PDB entry 2QTT | X-ray diffraction, 1.93 A resolution | chains A and B

[Chain A (and B)]
Protein: 5'-methylthioadenosine nucleosidase
From: Arabidopsis thaliana
Notes: EC 3.2.2.16; chain B of this document is another copy of the same molecule, construct and numbering; everything in this record applies to it too
Reference sequence: Q9T0I8 (Q9T0I8_ARATH); numbering as in UniProt (aligned over 1-267)
Chain sequence (267 residues; each row starts with the number of its first residue):
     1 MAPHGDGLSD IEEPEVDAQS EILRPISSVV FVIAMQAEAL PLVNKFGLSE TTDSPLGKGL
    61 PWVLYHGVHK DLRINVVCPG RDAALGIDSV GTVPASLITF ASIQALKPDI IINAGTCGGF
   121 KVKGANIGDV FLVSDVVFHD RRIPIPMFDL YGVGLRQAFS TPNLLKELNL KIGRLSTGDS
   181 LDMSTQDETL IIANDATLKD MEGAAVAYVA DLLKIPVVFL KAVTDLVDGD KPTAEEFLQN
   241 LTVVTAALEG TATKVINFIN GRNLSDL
Not modelled in the structure: 1-19 (chain B: 1-22)
Ligand contacts: adenine (ADE): Thr-116, Cys-117, Gly-118, Ser-180, Leu-181, Lys-199, Asp-200, Met-201, Thr-224, Asp-225, Val-227
What the authors report for this chain:
  - binding site for the ligand FMC: Met-35, Val-90, Thr-116, Leu-181, Met-201, Lys-221, Asp-225, Phe-237
  - catalytic residues: Asp-225 (proposed by the authors, not directly observed)
  - catalytic residues: Glu-38 (citing earlier work)
  - specificity-determining residues: Leu-181 (proposed by the authors, not directly observed)

[How chain A and chain B interact]
Contacting residue pairs - 79 pairs, chain A then chain B:
  Leu-60(A) with Leu-212(B), hydrophobic; Leu-213(B), hydrophobic
  Trp-62(A) with Phe-100(B), hydrophobic
  Asp-82(A) with Tyr-151(B)
  Leu-85(A) with Met-147(B); Leu-150(B), hydrophobic; Tyr-151(B)
  Ile-87(A) with Met-147(B); Phe-148(B), hydrophobic; Tyr-151(B), hydrophobic
  Ser-89(A) with Tyr-151(B); Tyr-208(B)
  Val-90(A) with Tyr-151(B), hydrogen bond (backbone-side chain)
  Thr-92(A) with Val-93(B)
  Val-93(A) with Thr-92(B); Ser-96(B); Ala-205(B), hydrophobic; Tyr-208(B), hydrophobic
  Pro-94(A) with Tyr-151(B); Tyr-208(B)
  Ser-96(A) with Val-93(B); Ser-96(B); Leu-97(B)
  Leu-97(A) with Ser-96(B); Phe-100(B), hydrophobic; Val-209(B), hydrophobic
  Phe-100(A) with Leu-56(B); Trp-62(B), hydrophobic; Leu-97(B), hydrophobic
  Gln-104(A) with Leu-56(B), hydrogen bond (side chain-backbone)
  Asp-140(A) with Asp-179(B); Ser-180(B), hydrogen bond (backbone-side chain)
  Arg-141(A) with Asp-179(B); Ser-180(B)
  Arg-142(A) with Asp-179(B); Ser-180(B), hydrogen bond (backbone-side chain); Leu-181(B), hydrogen bond (backbone-backbone); Asp-182(B), salt bridge; Ser-184(B); Asp-187(B), salt bridge
  Ile-143(A) with Val-90(B), hydrophobic; Leu-181(B), hydrophobic; Met-201(B), hydrophobic
  Pro-144(A) with Ala-234(B)
  Ile-145(A) with Leu-181(B), hydrophobic; Ala-234(B), hydrophobic
  Met-147(A) with Leu-85(B), hydrophobic; Ile-87(B)
  Phe-148(A) with Ile-87(B), hydrophobic; Asp-88(B)
  Tyr-151(A) with Asp-82(B); Ile-87(B), hydrophobic; Ser-89(B); Val-90(B), hydrogen bond (side chain-backbone); Pro-94(B)
  Arg-156(A) with Asp-82(B), salt bridge
  Asp-179(A) with Asp-140(B); Arg-141(B); Arg-142(B)
  Ser-180(A) with Asp-140(B), hydrogen bond (side chain-backbone); Arg-141(B); Arg-142(B), hydrogen bond (side chain-backbone)
  Leu-181(A) with Arg-142(B), hydrogen bond (backbone-backbone); Ile-143(B), hydrophobic; Ile-145(B), hydrophobic
  Asp-182(A) with Arg-142(B), salt bridge
  Ser-184(A) with Arg-142(B); Gln-186(B), hydrogen bond
  Asp-187(A) with Arg-142(B), salt bridge
  Met-201(A) with Ile-143(B), hydrophobic
  Ala-205(A) with Val-93(B), hydrophobic
  Tyr-208(A) with Ser-89(B); Val-93(B), hydrophobic; Pro-94(B)
  Val-209(A) with Leu-97(B), hydrophobic
  Leu-212(A) with Leu-60(B), hydrophobic; Pro-61(B); Leu-97(B), hydrophobic
  Leu-213(A) with Leu-60(B), hydrophobic
Also at the interface, not in a pair above, chain A (44 interface residues in all): Leu-56, Gly-59, Pro-61, Asp-88, Ala-101, Leu-150, Met-183, Gln-186
Also at the interface, not in a pair above, chain B (49 interface residues in all): Met-35, Gly-57, Gly-59, Ala-101, Pro-144, Arg-156, Met-183, Lys-214, Phe-237, Leu-238

[In short]
The interface between chain A and chain B involves 44 residues on one side and 49 on the other; the contacts
include 10 hydrogen bonds and 5 salt bridges. Among the polar pairs are Arg-142(A)/Asp-182(B),
Arg-142(A)/Asp-187(B) and Arg-156(A)/Asp-82(B). From the paper: catalytic residues Asp-225(A) and Glu-38(A); a
binding site for the ligand FMC at Met-35(A), Val-90(A) and Thr-116(A) among others.
Chain A and chain B are both 5'-methylthioadenosine nucleosidase (Arabidopsis thaliana); the structure,
Crystal Structure of Arabidopsis thaliana 5'-Methylthioadenosine nucleosidase in complex with Formycin A, was
determined by X-ray diffraction (same publication as 2QSU and 2QTG).
